Entry 8T0Z (electron microscopy, 3.30 A resolution); this record covers chains A and K of the 12 polymer chains in the assembly.

[Chain A (and K)]
Name: Glutaminase liver isoform, mitochondrial
Organism: Homo sapiens
Notes: EC 3.5.1.2; chain K of this document is another copy of the same molecule, construct and numbering; everything in this record applies to it too
UniProt: Q9UI32 (GLSL_HUMAN); residue numbers follow UniProt; this construct covers 1-602
Amino-acid sequence (602 residues; row label = number of the first residue in the row):
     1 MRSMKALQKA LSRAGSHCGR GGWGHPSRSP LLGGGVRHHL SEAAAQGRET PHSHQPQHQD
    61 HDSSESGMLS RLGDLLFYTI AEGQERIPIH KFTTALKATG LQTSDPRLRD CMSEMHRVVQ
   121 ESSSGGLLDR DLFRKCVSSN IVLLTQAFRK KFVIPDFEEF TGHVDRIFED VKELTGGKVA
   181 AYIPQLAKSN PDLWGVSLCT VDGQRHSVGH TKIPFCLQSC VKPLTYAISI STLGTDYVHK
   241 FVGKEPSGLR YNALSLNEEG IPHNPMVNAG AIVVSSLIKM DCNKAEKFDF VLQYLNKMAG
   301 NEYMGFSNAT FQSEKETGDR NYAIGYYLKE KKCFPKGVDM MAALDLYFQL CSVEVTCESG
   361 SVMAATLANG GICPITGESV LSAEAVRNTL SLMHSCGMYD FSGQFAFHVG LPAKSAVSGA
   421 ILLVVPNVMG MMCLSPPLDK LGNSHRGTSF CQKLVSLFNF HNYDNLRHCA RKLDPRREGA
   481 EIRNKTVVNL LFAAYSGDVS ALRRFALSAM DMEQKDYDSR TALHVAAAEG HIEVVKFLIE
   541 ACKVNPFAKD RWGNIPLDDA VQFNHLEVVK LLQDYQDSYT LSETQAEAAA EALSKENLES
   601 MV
Not modelled in the structure: 1-68, 478-602
Construct notes: engineered mutation Ala253 (Lys in Q9UI32)
Small-molecule neighbours: glutamine (GLN): Tyr182, Ile183, Gln218, Ser219, Tyr251, Asn268, Glu314, Asn321, Tyr347, Cys351, Tyr399, Ala416, Val417
Reported in the primary citation:
  - conformationally variable residues (helix shift, loop rearrangement, order/disorder transition, side-chain flip): Tyr182 to Lys188, Gly248 to Glu258, Asn308 to Thr317, Arg320, Tyr399, Lys440
  - mutagenesis - K253A: increased catalytic activity (citing earlier work)
  - self-association interface (contacts with another copy of this molecule): Gln312
  - mutagenesis - N308A: decreased catalytic activity
  - catalytic residues: Ser219, Lys222 (proposed by the authors, not directly observed)
  - contacts within the chain: Arg250-Asp400 (hydrogen bond), Gln185-Thr310, Pro184-Ser313
  - catalytic residues: Tyr399
  - binding site for glutamine: Tyr182, Tyr251, Glu314, Tyr399

[How chain A and chain K interact]
Residue-residue contacts - 30 pairs, chain A then chain K:
  Gln185(A) with Asp289(K), hydrogen bond
  Lys188(A) with Glu286(K)
  Asn283(A) with Glu316(K)
  Lys284(A) with Gln312(K); Glu316(K)
  Ala285(A) with Gln185(K); Ala309(K); Ser313(K)
  Phe288(A) with Asn308(K); Ala309(K)
  Asp289(A) with Gln185(K), hydrogen bond
  Phe306(A) with Phe306(K), hydrophobic; Asn308(K)
  Asn308(A) with Phe288(K); Phe306(K); Gln349(K)
  Ala309(A) with Ala285(K); Phe288(K); Asp289(K)
  Phe311(A) with Asn308(K); Phe311(K), hydrophobic; Gln312(K)
  Gln312(A) with Lys284(K); Asp345(K); Gln349(K), hydrogen bond
  Lys315(A) with Lys315(K)
  Glu316(A) with Asn283(K); Lys284(K), hydrogen bond (side chain-backbone)
  Gln349(A) with Asn308(K); Gln312(K), hydrogen bond
Also at the interface, not in a pair above, chain A (16 interface residues in all): Ser313

[In short]
Chain A and chain K form an interface of 16 and 17 residues respectively, with 5 hydrogen bonds. Among the
polar pairs are Gln185(A)-Asp289(K), Gln312(A)-Gln349(K) and Glu316(A)-Lys284(K). Ligands of chain A:
glutamine. The paper reports catalytic residues Ser219(A), Lys222(A) and Tyr399(A); K253A of chain A increases
catalytic activity.
Both chains are Glutaminase liver isoform, mitochondrial (Homo sapiens). Entry 8T0Z (Human liver-type
glutaminase (K253A) with L-Gln, filamentous form) was determined by electron microscopy, deposited together
with 8SZJ and 8SZL.
